PDB entry 2KEI | solution NMR | chains A and C of the 4 polymer chains in the assembly

# Chain A
Molecule: Lactose operon repressor
Organism: Escherichia coli
UniProt: P03023 (LACI_ECOLI); numbering as in UniProt (aligned over 1-62)
Amino-acid sequence (62 residues; each row starts with the number of its first residue):
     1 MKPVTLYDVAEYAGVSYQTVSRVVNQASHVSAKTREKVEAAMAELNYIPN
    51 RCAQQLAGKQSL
Construct notes: engineered mutation Cys52 (Val in P03023)
Curated features (UniProtKB/Swiss-Prot):
  - DNA-binding region: Leu6 to Asn25 (H-T-H motif)
  - mutagenesis: Tyr17 (Y17H: Broadening of specificity), Arg22 (R22N: Recognizes an operator variant)
From the paper describing this entry:
  - binding site for the 23-nt DNA strand (chain C): Leu6, Tyr7, Ser16, Tyr17, Gln18, Thr19, Ser21, Arg22, Asn25, His29, Val30, Ser31, Thr34, Leu56
  - specificity-determining residues: Tyr17, Gln18, Arg22

# Chain C
Molecule: 23-nt DNA strand
Sequence (23 nucleotides; numbered -1 to 22; 1 number in that range is skipped by the numbering (no residue carries it; nothing is unmodelled there); the number before each row is that of its first residue; numbers below 1 keep their minus sign (DG-1 is residue -1)):
    -1 G
     1 AATTGTGAGCGGATAACAATTT

# Chain A / chain C interface
Residue-residue contacts (24; chain A residue first):
  Ser16(A) - DG5(C)  phosphate contact
  Ser16(A) - DT6(C)  base contact
  Tyr17(A) - DG7(C)  base contact
  Tyr17(A) - DA8(C)  base contact
  Gln18(A) - DT6(C)  base contact
  Gln18(A) - DG7(C)  base contact
  Thr19(A) - DT4(C)  sugar contact
  Thr19(A) - DG5(C)  phosphate contact
  Arg22(A) - DT4(C)  base contact
  Arg22(A) - DG5(C)  base contact
  His29(A) - DA2(C)  phosphate contact
  His29(A) - DT3(C)  phosphate contact
  His29(A) - DT4(C)  base contact
  Val30(A) - DT3(C)  phosphate contact
  Ser31(A) - DT3(C)  phosphate contact
  Ser31(A) - DT4(C)  phosphate contact
  Lys33(A) - DT4(C)  phosphate contact
  Thr34(A) - DT4(C)  phosphate contact
  Leu56(A) - DC10(C)  base contact
  Leu56(A) - DG11(C)  sugar contact
  Ala57(A) - DG9(C)  base contact
  Ala57(A) - DC10(C)  base contact
  Lys59(A) - DC10(C)  phosphate contact
  Lys59(A) - DG11(C)  phosphate contact
Interface residues without a listed pair, chain A (14 interface residues in all): Val15

# Summary
14 residues of chain A face 10 of chain C across their interface. From UniProt: 2 mutagenesis sites on chain
A. The paper reports a binding site for the 23-nt DNA strand (chain C) at Leu6(A), Tyr7(A) and Ser16(A) among
others; specificity determinants Tyr17(A), Gln18(A) and Arg22(A).
Chain A is Lactose operon repressor (Escherichia coli) and chain C is a 23-nt DNA strand; the structure,
Refined Solution Structure of a Dimer of LAC repressor DNA-Binding domain complexed to its natural operator
..., was determined by solution NMR, deposited together with 2KEJ and 2KEK.
